4A3E - chains A and B of the 15 polymer chains in the assembly; structure by X-ray diffraction, 3.40 A resolution.

# Chain A
Name: DNA-directed RNA polymerase II subunit RPB1
From: Saccharomyces cerevisiae
Notes: EC 2.7.7.6
UniProt: P04050 (RPB1_YEAST); residue numbers follow UniProt; this construct covers 1-1732
Amino-acid sequence (1732 residues; each row starts with the number of its first residue):
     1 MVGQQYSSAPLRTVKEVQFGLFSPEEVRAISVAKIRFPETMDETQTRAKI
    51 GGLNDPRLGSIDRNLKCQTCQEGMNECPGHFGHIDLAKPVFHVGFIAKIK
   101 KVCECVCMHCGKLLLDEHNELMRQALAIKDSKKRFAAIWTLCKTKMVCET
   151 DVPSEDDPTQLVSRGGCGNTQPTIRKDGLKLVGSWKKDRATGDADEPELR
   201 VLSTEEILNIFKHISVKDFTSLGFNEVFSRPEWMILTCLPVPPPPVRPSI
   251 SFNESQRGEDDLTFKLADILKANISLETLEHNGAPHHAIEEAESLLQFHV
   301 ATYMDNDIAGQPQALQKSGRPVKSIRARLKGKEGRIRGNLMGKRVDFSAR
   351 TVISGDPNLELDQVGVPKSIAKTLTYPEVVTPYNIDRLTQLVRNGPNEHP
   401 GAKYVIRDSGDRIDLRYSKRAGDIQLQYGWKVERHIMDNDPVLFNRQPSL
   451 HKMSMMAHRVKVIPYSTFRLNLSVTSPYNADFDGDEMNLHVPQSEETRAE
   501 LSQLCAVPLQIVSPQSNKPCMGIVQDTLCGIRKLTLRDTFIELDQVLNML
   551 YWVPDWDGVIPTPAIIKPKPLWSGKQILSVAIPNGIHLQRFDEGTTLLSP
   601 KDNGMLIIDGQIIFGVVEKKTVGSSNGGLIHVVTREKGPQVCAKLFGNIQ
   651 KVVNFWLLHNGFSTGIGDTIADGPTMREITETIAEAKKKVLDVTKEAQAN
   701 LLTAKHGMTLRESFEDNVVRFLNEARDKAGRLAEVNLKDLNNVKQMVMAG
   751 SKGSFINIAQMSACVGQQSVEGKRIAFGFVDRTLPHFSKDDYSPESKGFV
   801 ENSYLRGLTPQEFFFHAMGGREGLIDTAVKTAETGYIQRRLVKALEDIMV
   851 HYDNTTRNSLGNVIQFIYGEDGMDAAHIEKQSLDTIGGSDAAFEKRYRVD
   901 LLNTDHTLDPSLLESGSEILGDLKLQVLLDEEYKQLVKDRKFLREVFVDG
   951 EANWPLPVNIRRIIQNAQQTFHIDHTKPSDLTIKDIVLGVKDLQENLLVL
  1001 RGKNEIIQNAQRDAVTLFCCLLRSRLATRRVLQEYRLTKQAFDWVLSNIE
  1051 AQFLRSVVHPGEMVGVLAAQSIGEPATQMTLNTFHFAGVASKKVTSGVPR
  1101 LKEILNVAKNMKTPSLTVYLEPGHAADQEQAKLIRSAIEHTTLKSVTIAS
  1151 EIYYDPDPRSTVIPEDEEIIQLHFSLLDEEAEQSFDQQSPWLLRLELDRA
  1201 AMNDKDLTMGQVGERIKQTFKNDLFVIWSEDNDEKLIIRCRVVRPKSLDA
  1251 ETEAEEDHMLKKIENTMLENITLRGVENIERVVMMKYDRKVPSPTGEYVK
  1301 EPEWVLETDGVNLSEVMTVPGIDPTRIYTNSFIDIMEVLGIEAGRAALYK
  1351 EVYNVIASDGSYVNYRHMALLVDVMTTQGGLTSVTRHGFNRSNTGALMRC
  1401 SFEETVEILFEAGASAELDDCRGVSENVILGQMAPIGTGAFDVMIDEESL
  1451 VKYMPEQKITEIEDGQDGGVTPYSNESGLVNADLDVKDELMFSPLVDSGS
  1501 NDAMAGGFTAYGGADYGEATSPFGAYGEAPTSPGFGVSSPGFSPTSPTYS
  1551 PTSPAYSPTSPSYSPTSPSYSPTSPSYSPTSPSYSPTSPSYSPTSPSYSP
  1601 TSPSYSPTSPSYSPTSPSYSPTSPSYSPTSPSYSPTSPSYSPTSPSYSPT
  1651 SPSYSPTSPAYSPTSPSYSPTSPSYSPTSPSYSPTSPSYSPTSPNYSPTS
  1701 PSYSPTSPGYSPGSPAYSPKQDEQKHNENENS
Disordered / not traced: 1-2, 1082-1091, 1177-1186, 1244-1253, 1456-1732
Ion coordination: Zn2+ site 1: C67, C70, C77, H80; Zn2+ site 2: C107, C110, C148, C167; Mg2+: D481, D483, D485 (shared with 1 residue of chain P)
Residues lining bound ligands: AMP-CPP (APC; diphosphomethylphosphonic acid adenosyl ester): R446, P448, N479, D481, D483, K752, Q1078, L1081
Swiss-Prot annotation at these positions:
  - region: P248 to D260 (Lid loop), N306 to K323 (Rudder loop), P810 to E822 (Bridging helix)
  - binding site (Zn(2+)): C67, C70, C77, H80, C107, C110, C148, C167
  - binding site (Mg(2+)): D481, D483, D485
  - modified residue: T1471 (Phosphothreonine)
  - cross-link (Glycyl lysine isopeptide (Lys-Gly)): K695 (interchain with G-Cter in ubiquitin), K1246 (interchain with G-Cter in ubiquitin), K1350 (interchain with G-Cter in ubiquitin)
  - natural variant: S1653 to P1659 (deletion: In strain: A364A)
  - mutagenesis: K1246 (K1246R: Impairs ubiquitination during transcription stress)
From the paper describing this entry:
  - mutagenesis - Q1078N, Q1078S: abolished growth (citing earlier work)

# Chain B
Name: DNA-directed RNA polymerase II subunit RPB2
From: Saccharomyces cerevisiae
Notes: EC 2.7.7.6
UniProt: P08518 (RPB2_YEAST); numbering as in UniProt (aligned over 1-1224)
Amino-acid sequence (1224 residues; each row starts with the number of its first residue):
     1 MSDLANSEKYYDEDPYGFEDESAPITAEDSWAVISAFFREKGLVSQQLDS
    51 FNQFVDYTLQDIICEDSTLILEQLAQHTTESDNISRKYEISFGKIYVTKP
   101 MVNESDGVTHALYPQEARLRNLTYSSGLFVDVKKRTYEAIDVPGRELKYE
   151 LIAEESEDDSESGKVFIGRLPIMLRSKNCYLSEATESDLYKLKECPFDMG
   201 GYFIINGSEKVLIAQERSAGNIVQVFKKAAPSPISHVAEIRSALEKGSRF
   251 ISTLQVKLYGREGSSARTIKATLPYIKQDIPIVIIFRALGIIPDGEILEH
   301 ICYDVNDWQMLEMLKPCVEDGFVIQDRETALDFIGRRGTALGIKKEKRIQ
   351 YAKDILQKEFLPHITQLEGFESRKAFFLGYMINRLLLCALDRKDQDDRDH
   401 FGKKRLDLAGPLLAQLFKTLFKKLTKDIFRYMQRTVEEAHDFNMKLAINA
   451 KTITSGLKYALATGNWGEQKKAMSSRAGVSQVLNRYTYSSTLSHLRRTNT
   501 PIGRDGKLAKPRQLHNTHWGLVCPAETPEGQACGLVKNLSLMSCISVGTD
   551 PMPIITFLSEWGMEPLEDYVPHQSPDATRVFVNGVWHGVHRNPARLMETL
   601 RTLRRKGDINPEVSMIRDIREKELKIFTDAGRVYRPLFIVEDDESLGHKE
   651 LKVRKGHIAKLMATEYQDIEGGFEDVEEYTWSSLLNEGLVEYIDAEEEES
   701 ILIAMQPEDLEPAEANEENDLDVDPAKRIRVSHHATTFTHCEIHPSMILG
   751 VAASIIPFPDHNQSPRNTYQSAMGKQAMGVFLTNYNVRMDTMANILYYPQ
   801 KPLGTTRAMEYLKFRELPAGQNAIVAIACYSGYNQEDSMIMNQSSIDRGL
   851 FRSLFFRSYMDQEKKYGMSITETFEKPQRTNTLRMKHGTYDKLDDDGLIA
   901 PGVRVSGEDVIIGKTTPISPDEEELGQRTAYHSKRDASTPLRSTENGIVD
   951 QVLVTTNQDGLKFVKVRVRTTKIPQIGDKFASRHGQKGTIGITYRREDMP
  1001 FTAEGIVPDLIINPHAIPSRMTVAHLIECLLSKVAALSGNEGDASPFTDI
  1051 TVEGISKLLREHGYQSRGFEVMYNGHTGKKLMAQIFFGPTYYQRLRHMVD
  1101 DKIHARARGPMQVLTRQPVEGRSRDGGLRFGEMERDCMIAHGAASFLKER
  1151 LMEASDAFRVHICGICGLMTVIAKLNHNQFECKGCDNKIDIYQIHIPYAA
  1201 KLLFQELMAMNITPRLYTDRSRDF
Disordered / not traced: 1-19, 71-89, 135-163, 438-445, 503-508, 669-677, 716-721, 920-932
Ion coordination: Zn2+: C1163, C1166, C1182, C1185
Residues lining bound ligands: AMP-CPP (APC; diphosphomethylphosphonic acid adenosyl ester): R766, K987, S1019, R1020

# How chain A and chain B interact
Contacting residue pairs - 446 pairs, chain A then chain B:
  Q4(A) - F1158(B)
  Q4(A) - R1159(B)  hydrogen bond (side chain-backbone)
  Q5(A) - R1159(B)  hydrogen bond (backbone-side chain)
  Q5(A) - L1175(B)
  Y6(A) - L1175(B)
  S7(A) - R1159(B)
  S7(A) - H1161(B)  hydrogen bond
  S7(A) - F1180(B)
  S7(A) - Q1193(B)  hydrogen bond
  S8(A) - N1178(B)  hydrogen bond
  S8(A) - F1180(B)
  A9(A) - H1161(B)
  A9(A) - F1180(B)  hydrophobic
  A9(A) - Q1193(B)
  P10(A) - I1191(B)
  P10(A) - Y1192(B)
  P10(A) - Q1193(B)  hydrogen bond (backbone-backbone)
  L11(A) - Q1193(B)
  L11(A) - H1195(B)
  R12(A) - Y1192(B)
  R12(A) - Q1193(B)  hydrogen bond (backbone-backbone)
  R12(A) - I1194(B)
  R12(A) - T1218(B)  hydrogen bond
  T13(A) - T1218(B)
  V14(A) - I1194(B)  hydrophobic
  V14(A) - L1216(B)  hydrophobic
  V14(A) - Y1217(B)
  K15(A) - Y1217(B)  hydrogen bond (backbone-backbone)
  K15(A) - T1218(B)  hydrogen bond (side chain-backbone)
  K15(A) - D1219(B)
  K15(A) - R1220(B)  hydrogen bond (backbone-side chain)
  E16(A) - R1215(B)
  E16(A) - L1216(B)
  E16(A) - Y1217(B)  hydrogen bond (backbone-backbone)
  E16(A) - D1219(B)
  E16(A) - R1220(B)
  E16(A) - S1221(B)  hydrogen bond (side chain-backbone)
  E16(A) - R1222(B)
  V17(A) - R1215(B)
  V17(A) - L1216(B)  hydrophobic
  Q18(A) - T1213(B)
  Q18(A) - R1215(B)  hydrogen bond (backbone-backbone)
  Q18(A) - Y1217(B)
  F19(A) - T1213(B)
  G20(A) - I1212(B)
  G20(A) - T1213(B)  hydrogen bond (backbone-backbone)
  L21(A) - N1211(B)
  L21(A) - T1213(B)
  F22(A) - M1208(B)  hydrophobic
  F22(A) - N1211(B)  hydrogen bond (backbone-backbone)
  F22(A) - T1213(B)
  E26(A) - C1166(B)
  E26(A) - L1168(B)
  E26(A) - R1215(B)  salt bridge
  A29(A) - G1184(B)
  I30(A) - T1170(B)
  I30(A) - K1183(B)  hydrogen bond (backbone-side chain)
  I30(A) - M1208(B)  hydrophobic
  T69(A) - I1172(B)
  C70(A) - I1172(B)
  C70(A) - K1174(B)
  E72(A) - A1173(B)
  E72(A) - K1174(B)
  E72(A) - L1175(B)  hydrogen bond (side chain-backbone)
  M74(A) - R1116(B)  hydrogen bond (backbone-side chain)
  N75(A) - R1116(B)  hydrogen bond
  E76(A) - R1159(B)  salt bridge
  P78(A) - V1160(B)  hydrophobic
  P78(A) - K1201(B)
  G79(A) - K1201(B)
  G79(A) - Q1205(B)
  F81(A) - Q1205(B)
  F81(A) - M1208(B)  hydrophobic
  F81(A) - A1209(B)
  H92(A) - M1210(B)  hydrogen bond (side chain-backbone)
  H92(A) - N1211(B)
  F95(A) - I1212(B)  hydrophobic
  F228(A) - R1215(B)
  W233(A) - N1211(B)  hydrogen bond (backbone-side chain)
  L236(A) - N1211(B)
  P240(A) - M1208(B)
  P240(A) - A1209(B)
  P242(A) - A1209(B)  hydrophobic
  P245(A) - Y1198(B)
  P245(A) - K1201(B)
  V246(A) - L1114(B)
  V246(A) - Q1205(B)
  P248(A) - L1114(B)
  N253(A) - R884(B)  hydrogen bond (backbone-side chain)
  N253(A) - R935(B)
  E254(A) - R935(B)
  S255(A) - I918(B)
  S255(A) - R935(B)  hydrogen bond
  Y303(A) - A1209(B)
  M304(A) - M1210(B)  hydrophobic
  K317(A) - K471(B)
  S318(A) - K470(B)
  S318(A) - K471(B)
  G319(A) - K471(B)
  I325(A) - E1206(B)
  I325(A) - A1209(B)  hydrophobic
  I325(A) - M1210(B)  hydrophobic
  R328(A) - L1114(B)
  R328(A) - E1206(B)  salt bridge
  L329(A) - L1203(B)  hydrophobic
  L329(A) - E1206(B)
  L329(A) - M1210(B)  hydrophobic
  R335(A) - L1114(B)
  R335(A) - T1115(B)
  R335(A) - A1199(B)
  R335(A) - L1202(B)
  R335(A) - E1206(B)  salt bridge
  I336(A) - L1203(B)  hydrophobic
  R337(A) - R1129(B)  hydrogen bond (backbone-side chain)
  R337(A) - E1132(B)  salt bridge
  G338(A) - R1129(B)  hydrogen bond (backbone-side chain)
  N339(A) - T1115(B)
  N339(A) - Q1117(B)  hydrogen bond (backbone-side chain)
  N339(A) - D1156(B)
  N339(A) - A1199(B)
  L340(A) - A1199(B)  hydrophobic
  L340(A) - A1200(B)
  L340(A) - L1203(B)  hydrophobic
  M341(A) - E1132(B)
  M341(A) - R1135(B)
  G342(A) - R1129(B)  hydrogen bond (backbone-side chain)
  G342(A) - F1130(B)
  G342(A) - G1131(B)
  G342(A) - E1132(B)
  K343(A) - L1128(B)
  K343(A) - R1129(B)
  K343(A) - F1130(B)  hydrogen bond (backbone-backbone)
  K343(A) - L1151(B)
  K343(A) - S1155(B)
  K343(A) - D1156(B)
  K343(A) - P1197(B)
  R344(A) - Q1117(B)
  R344(A) - P1118(B)
  R344(A) - V1119(B)
  R344(A) - E1120(B)
  R344(A) - G1127(B)  hydrogen bond (side chain-backbone)
  R344(A) - L1128(B)
  R344(A) - S1155(B)  hydrogen bond (backbone-side chain)
  V345(A) - P1118(B)
  V345(A) - G1127(B)
  V345(A) - L1128(B)  hydrogen bond (backbone-backbone)
  V345(A) - F1130(B)  hydrophobic
  V345(A) - R1150(B)
  V345(A) - A1154(B)
  V345(A) - S1155(B)
  D346(A) - R1106(B)  salt bridge
  D346(A) - R1108(B)
  D346(A) - M1111(B)
  D346(A) - P1118(B)
  D346(A) - R1150(B)  hydrogen bond (backbone-side chain)
  D346(A) - A1154(B)  hydrogen bond (backbone-backbone)
  F347(A) - R1106(B)  hydrogen bond (backbone-backbone)
  F347(A) - A1107(B)
  F347(A) - R1150(B)  hydrogen bond (backbone-side chain)
  S348(A) - A1105(B)
  S348(A) - R1106(B)  hydrogen bond (backbone-backbone)
  S348(A) - G1127(B)
  S348(A) - L1128(B)  hydrogen bond (side chain-backbone)
  A349(A) - H1104(B)
  A349(A) - A1105(B)  hydrophobic
  A349(A) - L1128(B)
  R350(A) - K1102(B)
  R350(A) - I1103(B)
  R350(A) - H1104(B)  hydrogen bond (backbone-backbone)
  R350(A) - L1128(B)
  T351(A) - V1099(B)
  T351(A) - I1103(B)
  V352(A) - G977(B)
  V352(A) - V1099(B)  hydrophobic
  D356(A) - Y833(B)  hydrogen bond
  P357(A) - S831(B)
  P357(A) - G832(B)
  P357(A) - Y833(B)
  N358(A) - Y833(B)  hydrogen bond
  S369(A) - I1103(B)
  I370(A) - I1103(B)  hydrophobic
  I370(A) - A1105(B)  hydrophobic
  T373(A) - A1105(B)
  T373(A) - A1107(B)
  L374(A) - R1106(B)
  Y404(A) - R1108(B)
  R412(A) - R1108(B)
  E433(A) - R1108(B)  salt bridge
  L443(A) - M1138(B)  hydrophobic
  L443(A) - F1146(B)  hydrophobic
  Q447(A) - R1129(B)
  Q447(A) - E1134(B)
  P448(A) - M1133(B)
  P448(A) - E1134(B)
  S449(A) - M1133(B)
  S449(A) - E1134(B)  hydrogen bond
  S449(A) - C1137(B)
  L450(A) - M1133(B)  hydrophobic
  H451(A) - C1137(B)  hydrogen bond (backbone-side chain)
  K452(A) - A1140(B)
  K452(A) - H1141(B)  hydrogen bond (backbone-side chain)
  M455(A) - F1130(B)  hydrophobic
  M455(A) - E1134(B)
  M455(A) - C1137(B)  hydrophobic
  M455(A) - M1138(B)  hydrophobic
  M455(A) - H1141(B)  hydrogen bond (backbone-side chain)
  S466(A) - Q975(B)  hydrogen bond
  S466(A) - V1099(B)
  S466(A) - D1100(B)  hydrogen bond
  S466(A) - I1103(B)
  T467(A) - I976(B)
  T467(A) - G977(B)
  T467(A) - V1099(B)
  R469(A) - Y833(B)
  R469(A) - I976(B)
  R469(A) - G991(B)  hydrogen bond (side chain-backbone)
  L472(A) - Q835(B)
  L472(A) - E836(B)
  T475(A) - E836(B)
  D481(A) - E836(B)
  F482(A) - Q835(B)
  F482(A) - E836(B)  hydrogen bond (backbone-backbone)
  F482(A) - D837(B)
  F482(A) - S838(B)
  F482(A) - T989(B)  hydrogen bond (backbone-side chain)
  D483(A) - D837(B)
  D483(A) - K979(B)
  D483(A) - K987(B)
  D483(A) - T989(B)
  G484(A) - T989(B)
  G484(A) - K1102(B)
  E486(A) - K1102(B)  salt bridge
  N488(A) - L1128(B)
  H490(A) - F1130(B)
  H490(A) - R1150(B)  hydrogen bond
  V491(A) - R1150(B)  hydrogen bond (backbone-side chain)
  P492(A) - F1146(B)  hydrophobic
  P492(A) - E1149(B)
  Q493(A) - E1149(B)  hydrogen bond (backbone-side chain)
  S494(A) - E1149(B)  hydrogen bond (backbone-side chain)
  E496(A) - S1145(B)
  T497(A) - S1145(B)
  T497(A) - F1146(B)
  T497(A) - E1149(B)  hydrogen bond
  E500(A) - A1143(B)
  E500(A) - A1144(B)  hydrogen bond (side chain-backbone)
  E500(A) - S1145(B)  hydrogen bond (side chain-backbone)
  E500(A) - F1146(B)  hydrogen bond (side chain-backbone)
  L501(A) - F1146(B)  hydrophobic
  C505(A) - M1138(B)  hydrophobic
  C505(A) - H1141(B)
  Q510(A) - H1141(B)
  V524(A) - Q835(B)
  V524(A) - E836(B)
  Q525(A) - Q835(B)
  Q525(A) - E836(B)  hydrogen bond (side chain-backbone)
  Q525(A) - H1015(B)
  D526(A) - C829(B)  hydrogen bond
  D526(A) - G832(B)
  D526(A) - Q835(B)
  D526(A) - N1013(B)  hydrogen bond
  D526(A) - H1015(B)  salt bridge
  C529(A) - H1015(B)
  L657(A) - C829(B)  hydrophobic
  L658(A) - Y830(B)  hydrophobic
  L658(A) - S831(B)
  L658(A) - N1074(B)
  L658(A) - H1076(B)
  L658(A) - L1081(B)
  H659(A) - N1074(B)  hydrogen bond
  H659(A) - T1077(B)
  H659(A) - L1081(B)
  N660(A) - L1081(B)
  N660(A) - M1082(B)  hydrogen bond (backbone-backbone)
  N660(A) - A1083(B)  hydrogen bond (backbone-backbone)
  G661(A) - L1081(B)
  G661(A) - A1083(B)
  F662(A) - A828(B)
  F662(A) - C829(B)  hydrogen bond (backbone-backbone)
  F662(A) - P1014(B)
  F662(A) - A1083(B)
  S663(A) - I827(B)  hydrogen bond (side chain-backbone)
  S663(A) - P1014(B)
  S663(A) - Q1084(B)
  S663(A) - I1085(B)
  S663(A) - F1086(B)  hydrogen bond (side chain-backbone)
  T664(A) - I827(B)
  T664(A) - P1014(B)
  T664(A) - I1017(B)
  T664(A) - L1026(B)
  T664(A) - F1086(B)
  G665(A) - L1026(B)
  G665(A) - F1069(B)
  G665(A) - F1086(B)
  I666(A) - L1026(B)  hydrophobic
  I666(A) - L1030(B)  hydrophobic
  I666(A) - R1067(B)
  I666(A) - F1086(B)  hydrophobic
  G667(A) - R1067(B)
  D668(A) - F1069(B)
  I670(A) - R1067(B)
  M746(A) - P1014(B)
  M746(A) - H1015(B)
  M746(A) - P1018(B)  hydrophobic
  S751(A) - H1015(B)  hydrogen bond
  K752(A) - H1015(B)
  K752(A) - S1019(B)
  K752(A) - R1020(B)
  N757(A) - P1018(B)  hydrogen bond (side chain-backbone)
  N757(A) - S1019(B)
  N757(A) - M1021(B)  hydrogen bond
  Q760(A) - M1021(B)
  M761(A) - P1018(B)
  M761(A) - M1021(B)  hydrophobic
  M761(A) - V1023(B)  hydrophobic
  E771(A) - K510(B)  salt bridge
  E771(A) - Q513(B)  hydrogen bond
  I775(A) - N516(B)
  A776(A) - N516(B)  hydrogen bond (backbone-side chain)
  G778(A) - H400(B)
  G778(A) - H515(B)
  G778(A) - N516(B)
  F779(A) - N516(B)
  F779(A) - T517(B)
  F779(A) - E698(B)
  F779(A) - E699(B)
  V780(A) - E699(B)  hydrogen bond (backbone-side chain)
  R782(A) - E698(B)  hydrogen bond (side chain-backbone)
  R782(A) - E699(B)  hydrogen bond (side chain-backbone)
  R782(A) - I701(B)  hydrogen bond (side chain-backbone)
  T783(A) - N516(B)  hydrogen bond (backbone-side chain)
  L784(A) - W519(B)  hydrophobic
  P785(A) - E698(B)
  P785(A) - I701(B)
  P785(A) - L702(B)
  P785(A) - I703(B)  hydrogen bond (backbone-backbone)
  H786(A) - W519(B)  hydrogen bond
  H786(A) - I703(B)
  H786(A) - M705(B)
  H786(A) - E742(B)  salt bridge
  F787(A) - L702(B)
  K789(A) - R620(B)
  E795(A) - V731(B)
  E801(A) - I729(B)
  N802(A) - R728(B)
  N802(A) - I729(B)  hydrogen bond (side chain-backbone)
  Y804(A) - H761(B)  hydrogen bond (backbone-side chain)
  Y804(A) - N762(B)
  Y804(A) - Q763(B)
  Y804(A) - V1023(B)  hydrophobic
  L805(A) - H761(B)
  L805(A) - V1023(B)  hydrophobic
  R806(A) - P725(B)  hydrogen bond (side chain-backbone)
  R806(A) - A726(B)
  R806(A) - K727(B)
  R806(A) - R728(B)
  R806(A) - I729(B)
  R806(A) - H761(B)
  G807(A) - R728(B)
  G807(A) - D760(B)
  G807(A) - H761(B)
  L808(A) - R728(B)  hydrogen bond (backbone-side chain)
  L808(A) - D760(B)  hydrogen bond (backbone-backbone)
  L808(A) - F1047(B)
  T809(A) - I729(B)
  T809(A) - F1047(B)
  P810(A) - W519(B)
  P810(A) - M705(B)  hydrophobic
  P810(A) - P745(B)  hydrophobic
  P810(A) - F1047(B)
  Q811(A) - M705(B)
  F813(A) - P524(B)  hydrophobic
  F813(A) - L749(B)  hydrophobic
  F813(A) - P759(B)
  F813(A) - D760(B)
  F813(A) - N767(B)
  F813(A) - F1047(B)  hydrophobic
  F814(A) - L514(B)  hydrophobic
  F814(A) - H515(B)
  F814(A) - W519(B)  hydrophobic
  H816(A) - Q763(B)
  H816(A) - S764(B)  hydrogen bond (side chain-backbone)
  A817(A) - L514(B)  hydrophobic
  A817(A) - P524(B)  hydrophobic
  M818(A) - L514(B)
  M818(A) - N516(B)
  G820(A) - S764(B)
  R821(A) - R512(B)  hydrogen bond (side chain-backbone)
  R821(A) - L514(B)
  R821(A) - C523(B)
  R821(A) - P524(B)  hydrogen bond (side chain-backbone)
  R821(A) - T527(B)
  L824(A) - C533(B)  hydrophobic
  L824(A) - T768(B)
  L824(A) - Y769(B)  hydrophobic
  I825(A) - R512(B)
  I825(A) - Q513(B)
  A828(A) - G530(B)
  Q838(A) - M1133(B)
  R839(A) - E1132(B)  salt bridge
  V842(A) - D1136(B)
  K843(A) - E1132(B)
  K843(A) - R1135(B)
  E846(A) - R1135(B)  salt bridge
  M1063(A) - I1139(B)
  V1066(A) - D1136(B)
  V1066(A) - I1139(B)  hydrophobic
  Q1070(A) - D1136(B)
  Q1070(A) - C1137(B)
  Q1070(A) - A1140(B)
  K1144(A) - E262(B)  salt bridge
  N1265(A) - G263(B)
  E1269(A) - E262(B)
  E1269(A) - G263(B)
  S1401(A) - E1132(B)
  L1409(A) - I1212(B)
  F1410(A) - M1210(B)  hydrophobic
  F1410(A) - I1212(B)  hydrophobic
  L1418(A) - R1222(B)  hydrogen bond (backbone-side chain)
  D1420(A) - R1220(B)  hydrogen bond (backbone-side chain)
  D1420(A) - R1222(B)  salt bridge
  C1421(A) - R1220(B)
  R1422(A) - R1220(B)
  R1422(A) - D1223(B)  hydrogen bond (side chain-backbone)
  R1422(A) - F1224(B)  hydrogen bond (side chain-backbone)
  V1424(A) - I1139(B)  hydrophobic
  V1428(A) - L1151(B)  hydrophobic
  I1429(A) - P1197(B)
  I1429(A) - A1200(B)
  L1430(A) - H1195(B)
  L1430(A) - I1196(B)
  L1430(A) - P1197(B)
  G1431(A) - K1148(B)
  G1431(A) - M1152(B)
  G1431(A) - P1197(B)
  M1433(A) - A1144(B)  hydrophobic
  M1433(A) - S1145(B)
  A1434(A) - A1144(B)
  I1436(A) - I1139(B)
  I1436(A) - G1142(B)
  I1436(A) - A1144(B)
  G1437(A) - G1142(B)
  T1438(A) - G1142(B)  hydrogen bond (backbone-backbone)
  T1438(A) - A1144(B)
  T1438(A) - S1145(B)
  G1439(A) - A1144(B)
Also at the interface, not in a pair above, chain A (224 interface residues in all): V27, V32, Q71, C77, H80, L239, P243, I250, R326, I353, S354, G355, P367, T375, N445, Y465, L504, T527, N654, T669, N742, V743, G753, S788, L1397, G1413, S1425, Q1432
Also at the interface, not in a pair above, chain B (203 interface residues in all): S265, D397, H518, E529, G534, R635, A695, S700, R730, I748, P765, N834, G988, I1027, V1052, K1080, G1109, V1113, G1121, L1147, V1171, N1176, F1204, L1207, P1214

# Summary
224 residues of chain A and 203 residues of chain B are in contact; the contacts include 92 hydrogen bonds and
15 salt bridges. Among the polar pairs are E26(A)-R1215(B), E76(A)-R1159(B) and R328(A)-E1206(B). AMP-CPP is
bound between chain A and chain B. The paper reports that Q1078N and Q1078S of chain A abolish growth.
Chain A is DNA-directed RNA polymerase II subunit RPB1 and chain B is DNA-directed RNA polymerase II subunit
RPB2, both from Saccharomyces cerevisiae; the structure, RNA Polymerase II initial transcribing complex with a
5nt DNA-RNA hybrid and soaked with AMPCPP, was determined by X-ray diffraction together with 4A3B, 4A3C, 4A3D,
4A3F, 4A3G, 4A3I and 4 further entries from the same study.
